Entry 8IHN (electron microscopy, 3.37 A resolution); this record covers chains L and M of the 7 polymer chains in the assembly.

# Chain L
Protein: Histone deacetylase RPD3
Organism: Saccharomyces cerevisiae
Notes: EC 3.5.1.98
Reference sequence: P32561 (RPD3_YEAST); residues 1-433 here = UniProt positions 1-433
Amino-acid sequence (433 residues; numbered 1 to 433; the number before each row is that of its first residue):
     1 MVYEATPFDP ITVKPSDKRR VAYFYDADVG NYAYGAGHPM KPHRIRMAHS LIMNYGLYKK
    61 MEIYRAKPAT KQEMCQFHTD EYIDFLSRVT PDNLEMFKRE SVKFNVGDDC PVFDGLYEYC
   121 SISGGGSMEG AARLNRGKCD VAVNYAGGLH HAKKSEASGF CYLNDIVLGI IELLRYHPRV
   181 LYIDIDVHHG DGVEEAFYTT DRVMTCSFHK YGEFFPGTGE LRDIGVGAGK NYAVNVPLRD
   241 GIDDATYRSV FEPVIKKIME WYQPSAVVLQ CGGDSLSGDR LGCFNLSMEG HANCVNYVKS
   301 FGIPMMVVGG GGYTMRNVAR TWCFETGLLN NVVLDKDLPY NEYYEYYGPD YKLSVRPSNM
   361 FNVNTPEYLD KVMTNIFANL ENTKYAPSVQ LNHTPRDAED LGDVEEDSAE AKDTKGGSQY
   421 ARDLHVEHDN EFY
Unresolved in the structure: 1, 387-397, 423-433
UniProt features mapped onto this chain:
  - motif: Arg320 to Tyr340 (ESA1-RPD3 motif)
  - active site: His151
  - modified residue: Thr394 (Phosphothreonine), Ser408 (Phosphoserine)
Bound ions: Zn2+: Asp186, His188, Asp274; Ca2+: Phe197, Thr200, Val203, Tyr232

# Chain M
Protein: RCO1 isoform 1
Organism: Saccharomyces cerevisiae
Reference sequence: A0A8H4BXB0 (A0A8H4BXB0_YEASX); numbering as in UniProt (aligned over 1-684)
Amino-acid sequence (684 residues; each row starts with the number of its first residue):
     1 MDTSKKDTTR SPSHSNSSSP SSSSLSSSSS KEKKRPKRLS SQNVNYDLKR RKIITSEGIE
    61 RSFKNEHSNL AVEDNIPEEE PKELLEKDSK GNIIKLNEPS TISEDSKVSV TGLPLNKGPS
   121 EKIKRESLWN YRKNLGGQSN NSEMTLVPSK RFTQVPKNFQ DLNRNDLKTF LTENMTEESN
   181 IRSTIGWNGD IINRTRDREP ESDRDNKKLS NIRTKIILST NATYDSKSKL FGQNSIKSTS
   241 NASEKIFRDK NNSTIDFENE DFCSACNQSG SFLCCDTCPK SFHFLCLDPP IDPNNLPKGD
   301 WHCNECKFKI FINNSMATLK KIESNFIKQN NNVKIFAKLL FNIDSHNPKQ FQLPNYIKET
   361 FPAVKTGSRG QYSDENDKIP LTDRQLFNTS YGQSITKLDS YNPDTHIDSN SGKFLICYKC
   421 NQTRLGSWSH PENSRLIMTC DYCQTPWHLD CVPRASFKNL GSKWKCPLHS PTKVYKKIHH
   481 CQEDNSVNYK VWKKQRLINK KNQLYYEPLQ KIGYQNNGNI QIIPTTSHTD YDFNQDFKIT
   541 QIDENSIKYD FFDKIYKSKM VQKRKLFQFQ ESLIDKLVSN GSQNGNSEDN MVKDIASLIY
   601 FQVSNNDKSS NNKSASKSNN LRKLWDLKEL TNVVVPNELD SIQFNDFSSD EIKHLLYLKK
   661 IIESKPKEEL LKFLNIENPE NQSE
Unresolved in the structure: 1-84, 125-257, 481-486, 526-533, 578-580, 592-684
What the authors report for this chain:
  - mutagenesis - R61E, D261A: increased binding to K36-methylated nucleosomes
  - mutagenesis - R61E/K64E, K64E: decreased binding to nucleosomes

# Interface between chain L and chain M
Residue-residue contacts - 16 pairs, chain L then chain M:
  Tyr211(L) - Ala455(M)  hydrophobic
  Gly212(L) - Ser456(M)
  Glu213(L) - Lys458(M)
  Glu213(L) - Asn459(M)
  Arg239(L) - Leu449(M)
  Arg239(L) - Asp450(M)  salt bridge
  Arg239(L) - Arg454(M)
  Arg239(L) - Ala455(M)  hydrogen bond (side chain-backbone)
  Thr365(L) - Arg435(M)
  Thr365(L) - Asp450(M)  hydrogen bond
  Glu367(L) - Arg435(M)  salt bridge
  Glu367(L) - Asp450(M)
  Tyr368(L) - Asp450(M)
  Tyr368(L) - Arg454(M)
  Lys371(L) - Asp450(M)
  Lys371(L) - Pro453(M)
Other interface residues (no listed pair), chain L (11 interface residues in all): Arg99, Val363, Pro366
Other interface residues (no listed pair), chain M (14 interface residues in all): Pro293, Asp399, Arg424, Cys451, Leu460

# Summary
The interface between chain L and chain M involves 11 residues on one side and 14 on the other, with 2
hydrogen bonds and 2 salt bridges. Among the polar pairs are Arg239(L)-Asp450(M), Glu367(L)-Arg435(M) and
Arg239(L)-Ala455(M). From the paper: R61E and D261A of chain M increase binding to K36-methylated nucleosomes;
R61E/K64E and K64E of chain M reduce binding to nucleosomes.
Here chain L is Histone deacetylase RPD3 and chain M is RCO1 isoform 1, both from Saccharomyces cerevisiae.
Entry 8IHN (Cryo-EM structure of the Rpd3S core complex) was determined by electron microscopy (same
publication as 8IHM and 8IHT).
